3KME - chain A; structure by X-ray diffraction, 1.85 A resolution.

== Chain A ==
Protein: TNF-alpha-converting enzyme
Source organism: Homo sapiens
Notes: EC 3.4.24.86
UniProtKB: P78536 (ADA17_HUMAN); numbering as in UniProt (aligned over 215-476)
Sequence (270 residues; numbered 215 to 484; the number before each row is that of its first residue):
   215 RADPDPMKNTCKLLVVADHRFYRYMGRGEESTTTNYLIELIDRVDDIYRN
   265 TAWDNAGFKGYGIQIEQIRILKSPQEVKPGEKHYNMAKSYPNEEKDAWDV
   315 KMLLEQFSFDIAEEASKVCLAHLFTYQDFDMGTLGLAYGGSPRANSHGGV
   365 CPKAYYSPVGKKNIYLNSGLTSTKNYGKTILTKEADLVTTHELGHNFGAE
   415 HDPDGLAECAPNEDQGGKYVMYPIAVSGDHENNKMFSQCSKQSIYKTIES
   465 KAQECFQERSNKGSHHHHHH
Not modelled in the structure: 215-217, 357-360, 475-484
Sequence notes: engineered mutation Ala266 (Ser in P78536), Gly353 (Val in P78536), Gln452 (Asn in P78536); expression tag (477-484)
Disulfide bonds: Cys225-Cys333, Cys365-Cys469, Cys423-Cys453
Ion coordination: Zn2+: His405, His409, His415 (together with INN)
Residues lining bound ligands: INN (N-{(2R)-2-[2-(hydroxyamino)-2-oxoethyl]-4-methylpentanoyl}-3-methyl-L-valyl-N-(2-aminoethyl)-L-alaninamide): Met345, Gly346, Thr347, Leu348, Gly349, Leu350, Asn389, Tyr390, Val402, His405, Glu406, His409, His415, Tyr436, Pro437, Ile438, Ala439
UniProt features mapped onto this chain:
  - active site: Glu406
  - binding site (Zn(2+)): His405, His409, His415
  - glycosylation: Asn264 (N-linked (GlcNAc...) asparagine)

== Summary ==
Ligands of chain A: compound INN. His405, His409 and His415 coordinate Zn2+. From UniProt: active-site residue
Glu406 and 3 Zn2+-binding residues.
Chain A is TNF-alpha-converting enzyme (Homo sapiens); the structure, Crystal structure of catalytic domain of
TACE with phenyl-pyrrolidinyl-tartrate inhibitor, was determined by X-ray diffraction, deposited together with
3KMC.
